6WRL - chain A; structure by X-ray diffraction, 1.35 A resolution.

# Chain A
Protein: Lysozyme
From: Gallus gallus
Notes: EC 3.2.1.17
UniProt: B8YK79 (B8YK79_CHICK); residues 1-129 here correspond to UniProt positions 19-147 (UniProt number = residue number + 18)
Chain sequence (129 residues; each row starts with the number of its first residue):
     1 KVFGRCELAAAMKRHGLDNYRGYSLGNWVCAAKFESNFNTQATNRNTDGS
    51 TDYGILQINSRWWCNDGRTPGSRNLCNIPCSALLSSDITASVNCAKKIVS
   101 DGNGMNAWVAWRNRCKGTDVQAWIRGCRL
Cystine bridges: C6-C127, C30-C115, C64-C80, C76-C94
Metal / ion sites: Rh ion near H15 (its only coordinating residue here); Na+: S60, C64, S72, R73 (together with acetate ion)

# In short
S60, C64, S72 and R73 coordinate Na+.
Chain A is Lysozyme (Gallus gallus); the structure, The interaction of
chlorido(1,5-cyclooctadiene)([4-(2-((tert-butoxycarbonyl)amino)-3-methoxy-3-oxopropyl)-1,3-dimethyl-1H-imidazol-3-ide])rhodium(I)
with HEWL after 1 week, was determined by X-ray diffraction (same publication as 6WRM).
